Entry 2X66 (X-ray diffraction, 2.09 A resolution); this record covers chain A.

== Chain A ==
Name: PRNB
From: Pseudomonas fluorescens
UniProtKB: P95481 (P95481_PSEFL); residue numbers follow UniProt; this construct covers 1-361
Chain sequence (361 residues; each row starts with the number of its first residue):
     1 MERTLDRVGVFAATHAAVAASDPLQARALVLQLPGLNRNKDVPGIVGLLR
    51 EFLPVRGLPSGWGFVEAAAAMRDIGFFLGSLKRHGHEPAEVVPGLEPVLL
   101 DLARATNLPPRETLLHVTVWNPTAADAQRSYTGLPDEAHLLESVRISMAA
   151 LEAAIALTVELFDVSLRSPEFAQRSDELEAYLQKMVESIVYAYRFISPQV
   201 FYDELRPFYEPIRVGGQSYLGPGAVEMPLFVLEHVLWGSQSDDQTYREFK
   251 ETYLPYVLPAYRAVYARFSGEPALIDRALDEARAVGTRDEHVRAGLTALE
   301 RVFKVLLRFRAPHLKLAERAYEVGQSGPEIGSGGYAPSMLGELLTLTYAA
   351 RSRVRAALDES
Not modelled in the structure: 1-3, 324-335, 359-361
Sequence notes: engineered mutation Ser21 (Cys in P95481), Ser60 (Cys in P95481), Ser175 (Cys in P95481)
Ion coordination: heme Fe: His313 (together with cyanide ion)
Residues lining bound ligands:
  - cyanide ion (CYN): Gly223, Ala224, Val225, His313
  - heme (HEM): Leu140, Ser143, Val144, Ser147, Met185, Ser188, Ile189, Ala192, Ile196, Phe201, Ala224, Val225, Met227, Leu229, Phe249, Tyr253, Phe309, Arg310, His313, Leu316, Ala317, Ala320, Tyr321, Pro337, Met339, Leu340, Leu343
Swiss-Prot annotation at these positions:
  - binding site (substrate): Pro222 to Val225, Tyr321, Ser332
  - binding site (heme): His313

== Summary ==
Bound to chain A: cyanide ion and heme. From UniProt: 6 substrate-binding residues and heme-binding residue
His313.
Chain A is PRNB (Pseudomonas fluorescens); the structure, The binary complex of PrnB (the second enzyme in
pyrrolnitrin biosynthesis pathway) and cyanide, was determined by X-ray diffraction together with 2X67 and
2X68 from the same study.
